7S64 - chains A and B of the 4 polymer chains in the assembly; structure by electron microscopy, 6.43 A resolution (low resolution: residue-level contacts below are approximate; hydrogen-bond / salt-bridge calls are withheld).

== Chain A (and B) ==
Name: Alpha 2-macroglobulin
Source organism: Xenopus laevis
Notes: chain B of this document is another copy of the same molecule, construct and numbering; everything in this record applies to it too
Reference sequence: A0A1L8FIE8 (A0A1L8FIE8_XENLA); numbering as in UniProt (aligned over 1-1441)
Sequence (1441 residues; each row starts with the number of its first residue):
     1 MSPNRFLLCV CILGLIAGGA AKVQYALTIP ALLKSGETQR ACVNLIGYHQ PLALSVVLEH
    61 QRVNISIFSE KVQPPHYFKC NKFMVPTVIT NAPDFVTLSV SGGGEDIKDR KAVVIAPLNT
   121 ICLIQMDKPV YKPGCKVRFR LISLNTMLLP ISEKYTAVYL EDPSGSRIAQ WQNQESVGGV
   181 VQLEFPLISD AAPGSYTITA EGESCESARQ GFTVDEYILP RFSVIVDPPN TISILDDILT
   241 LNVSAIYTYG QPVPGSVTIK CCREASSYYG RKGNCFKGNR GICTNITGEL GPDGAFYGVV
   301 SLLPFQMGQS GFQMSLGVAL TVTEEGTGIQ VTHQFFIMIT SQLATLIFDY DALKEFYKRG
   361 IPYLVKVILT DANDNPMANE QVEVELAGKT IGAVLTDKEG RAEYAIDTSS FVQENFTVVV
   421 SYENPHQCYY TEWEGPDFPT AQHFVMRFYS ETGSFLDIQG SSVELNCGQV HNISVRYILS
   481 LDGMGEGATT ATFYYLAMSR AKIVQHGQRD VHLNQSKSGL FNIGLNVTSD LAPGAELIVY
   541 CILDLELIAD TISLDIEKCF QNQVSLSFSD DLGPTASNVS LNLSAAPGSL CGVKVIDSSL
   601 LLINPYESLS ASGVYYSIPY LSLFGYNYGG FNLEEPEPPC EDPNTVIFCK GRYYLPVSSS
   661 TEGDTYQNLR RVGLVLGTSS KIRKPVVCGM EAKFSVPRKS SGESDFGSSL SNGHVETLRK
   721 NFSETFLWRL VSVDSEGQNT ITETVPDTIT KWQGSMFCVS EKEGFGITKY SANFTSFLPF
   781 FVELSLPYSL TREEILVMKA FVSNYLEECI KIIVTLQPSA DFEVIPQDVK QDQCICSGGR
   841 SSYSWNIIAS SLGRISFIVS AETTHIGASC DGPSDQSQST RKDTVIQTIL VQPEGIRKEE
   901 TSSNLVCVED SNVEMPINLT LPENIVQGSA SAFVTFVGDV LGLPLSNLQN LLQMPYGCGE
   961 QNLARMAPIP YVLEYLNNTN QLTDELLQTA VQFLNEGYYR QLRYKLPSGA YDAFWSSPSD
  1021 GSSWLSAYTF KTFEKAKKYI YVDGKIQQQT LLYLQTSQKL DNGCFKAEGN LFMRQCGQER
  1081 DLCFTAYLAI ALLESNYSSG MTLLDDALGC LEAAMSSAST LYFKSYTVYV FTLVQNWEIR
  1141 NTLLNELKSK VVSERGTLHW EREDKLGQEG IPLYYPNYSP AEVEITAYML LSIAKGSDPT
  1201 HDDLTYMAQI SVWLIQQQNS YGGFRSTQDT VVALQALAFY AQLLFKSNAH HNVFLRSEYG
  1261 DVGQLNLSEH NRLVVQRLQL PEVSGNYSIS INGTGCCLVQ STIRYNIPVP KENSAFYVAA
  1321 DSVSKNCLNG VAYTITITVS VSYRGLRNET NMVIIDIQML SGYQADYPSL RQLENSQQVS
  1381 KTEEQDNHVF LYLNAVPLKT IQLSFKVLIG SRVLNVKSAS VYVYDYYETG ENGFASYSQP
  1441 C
Disordered / not traced: 1-18, 694-720 (chain B: 1-21)
Cystine bridges: Cys42-Cys80, Cys262-Cys283, Cys467-Cys559, Cys591-Cys758, Cys640-Cys688, Cys809-Cys836, Cys834-Cys870, Cys907-Cys1296, Cys1064-Cys1110, Cys1327-Cys1441

== How chain A and chain B interact ==
Residue-residue contacts (25):
  Arg359(A) with Tyr653(B)
  Val412(A) with Val646(B)
  Tyr449(A) with Gly651(B); Tyr653(B)
  Glu451(A) with Phe648(B); Gly651(B)
  Phe648(A) with Arg652(B); Tyr653(B); Tyr654(B)
  Cys649(A) with Val412(B)
  Arg652(A) with Leu655(B); Pro656(B); Val657(B)
  Tyr653(A) with Leu655(B); Pro656(B); Val657(B)
  Tyr654(A) with Val412(B)
  Leu655(A) with Val646(B); Arg652(B); Tyr653(B); Tyr654(B); Leu655(B)
  Pro656(A) with Arg652(B)
  Val657(A) with Arg652(B)
  Glu662(A) with Tyr653(B)
Also at the interface, not in a pair above, chain A (16 interface residues in all): Lys650, Gly651, Ser658
Also at the interface, not in a pair above, chain B (11 interface residues in all): Lys650

== Summary ==
16 residues of chain A face 11 of chain B across their interface.
Chain A and chain B are both Alpha 2-macroglobulin (Xenopus laevis); the structure, Intermediate-form
oocyte/egg Alpha-2-Macroglobulin (A2Moo) tetramer, was determined by electron microscopy together with 7S62
and 7S63 from the same study.
